PDB entry 8XZJ | electron microscopy, 3.00 A resolution | chains A and S of the 6 polymer chains in the assembly

[Chain A]
Protein: Guanine nucleotide-binding protein G(i) subunit alpha-1
Source organism: Homo sapiens
Reference sequence: P63096 (GNAI1_HUMAN); numbering as in UniProt (aligned over 1-354)
Amino-acid sequence (354 residues; each row starts with the number of its first residue):
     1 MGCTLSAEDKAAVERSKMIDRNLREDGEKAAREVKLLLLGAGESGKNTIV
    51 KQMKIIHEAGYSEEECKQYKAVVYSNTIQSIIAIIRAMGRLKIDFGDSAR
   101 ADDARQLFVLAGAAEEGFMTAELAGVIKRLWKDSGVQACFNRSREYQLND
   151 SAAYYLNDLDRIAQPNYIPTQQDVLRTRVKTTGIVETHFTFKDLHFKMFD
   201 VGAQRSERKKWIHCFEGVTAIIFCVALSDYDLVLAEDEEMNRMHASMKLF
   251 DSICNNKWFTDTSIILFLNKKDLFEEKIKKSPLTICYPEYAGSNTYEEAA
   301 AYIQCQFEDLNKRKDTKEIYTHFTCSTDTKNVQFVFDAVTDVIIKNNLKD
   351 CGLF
Unresolved in the structure: 1-2, 55-181, 233-239
Sequence notes: conflict Asn47 (Ser in P63096), Ala203 (Gly in P63096), Ala245 (Glu in P63096), Ser326 (Ala in P63096)
UniProt features mapped onto this chain:
  - region: Lys35 to Lys46, Thr48 (G1 motif), Asp173 to Thr181 (G2 motif), Phe196 to Gly202, Gln204, Arg205 (G3 motif), Ile265 to Asp272 (G4 motif), Thr324, Cys325, Thr327 to Thr329 (G5 motif)
  - binding site (GTP): Glu43 to Lys46, Thr48, Ser151, Leu175 to Thr181, Asp200 to Gly202, Gln204, Asn269 to Asp272
  - binding site (Mg(2+)): Thr181
  - modified residue: Arg178 (ADP-ribosylarginine), Gln204 (Deamidated glutamine), Cys351 (ADP-ribosylcysteine)
  - lipidation: Gly2 (N-myristoyl glycine), Cys3 (S-palmitoyl cysteine)
  - natural variant: Gly40 (G40C: In NEDHISB; G40R: In NEDHISB), Gly45 (G45D: In NEDHISB), Thr48 (T48I: In NEDHISB; T48K: In NEDHISB), Gln52 (Q52P: In NEDHISB), Ser75 (deletion: In NEDHISB; uncertain significance), Gln172 (deletion: In NEDHISB), Asp173 (D173V: In NEDHISB), Glu186 to Phe189 (deletion: In NEDHISB; uncertain significance), Cys224 (C224Y: In NEDHISB), Lys270 (K270N: In NEDHISB; K270R: In NEDHISB), Asp272 (D272G: In NEDHISB), Val332 (V332E: In NEDHISB; uncertain significance)
  - mutagenesis: Gly42 (G42R: Abolishes switch to an activated conformation and dissociation from beta and gamma subunits upon GTP binding. Abolishes interaction with RGS family members), Glu116 (E116L: Enhances interaction (inactive GDP-bound) with RGS14), Gln147 (Q147L: Enhances interaction (inactive GDP-bound) with RGS14)

[Chain S]
Protein: scFv16
Source organism: synthetic construct
Notes: antibody fragment or engineered binder
Amino-acid sequence (250 residues; numbered 1 to 238 plus 15 insertion-coded residues; 3 numbers in that range are skipped by the numbering (no residue carries them; nothing is unmodelled there); the number before each row is that of its first residue; a row labelled like 120A-120O holds insertion residues (120A, then the next letters in order)):
     1 DVQLVESGGGLVQPGGSRKLSCSASGFAFSSFGMHWVRQAPEKGLEWVAY
    51 ISSGSGTIYYADTVKGRFTISRDDPKNTLFLQMTSLRSEDTAMYYCVRSI
   101 YYYGSSPFDFWGQGTTLTVS
120A-120O SGGGGSGGGGSGGGG
   124 SDIVMTQATSSVPVTPGESVSISCRSSKSLLHSNGNTYLYWFLQRPGQSP
   174 QLLIYRMSNLASGVPDRFSGSGSGTAFTLTISRLEAEDVGVYYCMQHLEY
   224 PLTFGAGTKLELKGS
Unresolved in the structure: 1, 120A-120O, 236-238
Cystine bridges: Cys22-Cys96, Cys147-Cys217

[How chain A and chain S interact]
Contacting residue pairs - 26 pairs, chain A then chain S:
  Thr4(A) - His155(S)  hydrogen bond (backbone-side chain)
  Leu5(A) - His155(S)
  Ser6(A) - His155(S)
  Ser6(A) - Asn157(S)
  Ser6(A) - Tyr161(S)  hydrogen bond
  Ala7(A) - His220(S)
  Ala7(A) - Leu221(S)  hydrogen bond (backbone-backbone)
  Ala7(A) - Tyr223(S)  hydrophobic
  Glu8(A) - Tyr101(S)
  Glu8(A) - Tyr161(S)
  Glu8(A) - Tyr163(S)  hydrogen bond
  Glu8(A) - Arg179(S)  salt bridge
  Glu8(A) - His220(S)  salt bridge
  Asp9(A) - Asn157(S)  hydrogen bond
  Asp9(A) - Tyr161(S)
  Ala11(A) - Tyr101(S)  hydrophobic
  Ala12(A) - Tyr101(S)
  Glu14(A) - Ser52(S)  hydrogen bond
  Glu14(A) - Ser53(S)
  Glu14(A) - Gly56(S)  hydrogen bond (side chain-backbone)
  Glu14(A) - Thr57(S)  hydrogen bond
  Arg15(A) - Ile100(S)
  Arg15(A) - Tyr101(S)
  Arg15(A) - Tyr102(S)
  Met18(A) - Ser53(S)
  Met18(A) - Gly54(S)
Interface residues without a listed pair, chain S (20 interface residues in all): Ser31, Tyr50, Pro107, Glu222

[In short]
Chain A and chain S form an interface of 11 and 20 residues respectively, with 8 hydrogen bonds and 2 salt
bridges. Polar contacts include Glu8(A)-Arg179(S), Glu8(A)-His220(S) and Thr4(A)-His155(S).
Here chain A is Guanine nucleotide-binding protein G(i) subunit alpha-1 (Homo sapiens) and chain S is scFv16
(synthetic construct). Entry 8XZJ (Cryo-EM structure of the WN353-bound human APLNR-Gi complex) was determined
by electron microscopy together with 8XZG, 8XZF, 8XZH and 8XZI from the same study.
